PDB entry 7CGP | electron microscopy, 3.70 A resolution | chains K and O of the 15 polymer chains in the assembly

# Chain K
Molecule: Mitochondrial import inner membrane translocase subunit Tim9
From: Homo sapiens
UniProtKB: Q9Y5J7 (TIM9_HUMAN); numbering as in UniProt (aligned over 1-89)
Chain sequence (89 residues; each row starts with the number of its first residue):
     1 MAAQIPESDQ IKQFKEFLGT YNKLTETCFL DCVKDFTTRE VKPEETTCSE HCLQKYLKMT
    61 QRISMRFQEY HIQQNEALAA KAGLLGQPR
Disordered / not traced: 1-7, 78-89
Disulfide bonds: Cys28-Cys52, Cys32-Cys48
Swiss-Prot annotation at these positions:
  - motif: Cys28 to Cys52 (Twin CX3C motif)
  - modified residue: Ala2 (N-acetylalanine)

# Chain O
Molecule: Mitochondrial import inner membrane translocase subunit Tim10
From: Homo sapiens
UniProtKB: P62072 (TIM10_HUMAN); residues 1-90 here = UniProt positions 1-90
Chain sequence (90 residues; row label = number of the first residue in the row):
     1 MDPLRAQQLA AELEVEMMAD MYNRMTSACH RKCVPPHYKE AELSKGESVC LDRCVSKYLD
    61 IHERMGKKLT ELSMQDEELM KRVQQSSGPA
Disordered / not traced: 1-2, 78-90
Disulfide bonds: Cys29-Cys54, Cys33-Cys50

# Interface between chain K and chain O
Residue-residue contacts (33):
  Thr27(K) - His30(O)
  Asp31(K) - His30(O)  salt bridge
  Asp31(K) - Tyr38(O)
  Cys48(K) - Tyr38(O)  hydrophobic
  His51(K) - Tyr38(O)  hydrogen bond (side chain-backbone)
  His51(K) - Lys39(O)  hydrogen bond (side chain-backbone)
  His51(K) - Glu40(O)  hydrogen bond (side chain-backbone)
  His51(K) - Ala41(O)
  Cys52(K) - Tyr38(O)  hydrophobic
  Gln54(K) - Ala41(O)
  Lys55(K) - Glu42(O)
  Lys55(K) - Leu43(O)
  Lys58(K) - Glu42(O)
  Lys58(K) - Leu43(O)
  Met59(K) - His30(O)
  Met59(K) - Val34(O)  hydrophobic
  Met59(K) - Leu43(O)
  Met59(K) - Leu51(O)  hydrophobic
  Thr60(K) - Tyr22(O)  hydrogen bond (backbone-side chain)
  Arg62(K) - Ser48(O)  hydrogen bond (side chain-backbone)
  Arg62(K) - Asp52(O)  salt bridge
  Ile63(K) - Tyr22(O)  hydrophobic
  Ile63(K) - Val55(O)  hydrophobic
  Ser64(K) - Tyr22(O)
  Arg66(K) - Asp52(O)  salt bridge
  Phe67(K) - Met18(O)  hydrophobic
  Phe67(K) - Met21(O)  hydrophobic
  Phe67(K) - Met25(O)  hydrophobic
  Phe67(K) - Leu59(O)  hydrophobic
  Tyr70(K) - Leu59(O)  hydrophobic
  Tyr70(K) - Glu63(O)  hydrogen bond
  His71(K) - Met18(O)
  Gln74(K) - Glu63(O)  hydrogen bond
Interface residues without a listed pair, chain K (19 interface residues in all): Tyr56
Interface residues without a listed pair, chain O (20 interface residues in all): Thr26, Pro36

# Overview
19 residues of chain K and 20 residues of chain O are in contact; the contacts include 7 hydrogen bonds and 3
salt bridges. Among the polar pairs are Asp31(K)-His30(O), Arg62(K)-Asp52(O) and Arg66(K)-Asp52(O).
Here chain K is Mitochondrial import inner membrane translocase subunit Tim9 and chain O is Mitochondrial
import inner membrane translocase subunit Tim10, both from Homo sapiens. Entry 7CGP (Cryo-EM structure of the
human mitochondrial translocase TIM22 complex at 3.7 angstrom) was determined by electron microscopy.
